PDB entry 8YU8 | X-ray diffraction, 1.95 A resolution | chains A and B

# Chain A
Protein: Peroxisome proliferator-activated receptor alpha
Organism: Homo sapiens
UniProt: Q07869 (PPARA_HUMAN); residue numbers follow UniProt; this construct covers 200-468
Amino-acid sequence (272 residues; row label = number of the first residue in the row):
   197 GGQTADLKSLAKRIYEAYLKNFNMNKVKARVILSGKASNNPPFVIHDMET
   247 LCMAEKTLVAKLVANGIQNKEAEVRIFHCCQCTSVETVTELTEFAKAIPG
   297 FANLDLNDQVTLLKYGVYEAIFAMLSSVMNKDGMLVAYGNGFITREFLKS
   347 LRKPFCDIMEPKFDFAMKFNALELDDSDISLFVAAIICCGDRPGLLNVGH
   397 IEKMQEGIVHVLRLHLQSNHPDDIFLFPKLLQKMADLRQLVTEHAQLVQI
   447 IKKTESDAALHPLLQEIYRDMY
Disordered / not traced: 197-203, 468
Sequence notes: expression tag (197-199)
Curated features (UniProtKB/Swiss-Prot):
  - binding site (indeglitazar): S280, Y314, Y464
  - site: L433 (Essential for heterodimerization with RXRA)
Residues lining bound ligands: A1LZ1 (6-(4-butoxycarbonylpiperazin-1-yl)-1-(4-fluorophenyl)-3-pentan-3-yl-pyrazolo[3,4-b]pyridine-4-carboxylic acid): M220, E269, I272, F273, C276, Q277, T279, S280, T283, Y314, I317, F318, M320, L321, V324, M330, L344, L347, F351, I354, M355, H440, L443, V444, I447, L456, L460, Y464

# Chain B
Protein: Peroxisome proliferator-activated receptor gamma coactivator 1-alpha
UniProt: Q9UBK2 (PRGC1_HUMAN); residues 135-156 here = UniProt positions 135-156
Amino-acid sequence (22 residues; each row starts with the number of its first residue):
   135 PQEAEEPSLLKKLLLAPANTQL
Disordered / not traced: 135-140, 152-156
Curated features (UniProtKB/Swiss-Prot):
  - motif: L144 to L148 (LXXLL motif)
  - modified residue: K146 (N6-acetyllysine)

# Chain A / chain B interface
Residue-residue contacts - 19 pairs, chain A then chain B:
  T285(A) with L147(B)
  T288(A) with L147(B)
  K292(A) with L147(B), hydrogen bond (side chain-backbone); L148(B), hydrogen bond (side chain-backbone); A150(B), hydrogen bond (side chain-backbone)
  F297(A) with L148(B), hydrophobic
  L302(A) with K145(B); L148(B), hydrophobic; L149(B), hydrophobic
  N303(A) with K145(B), hydrogen bond
  Q305(A) with L148(B)
  V306(A) with K145(B); L148(B), hydrophobic
  L309(A) with L148(B), hydrophobic
  P458(A) with L143(B)
  L459(A) with L143(B)
  E462(A) with S142(B), hydrogen bond; L143(B), hydrogen bond (side chain-backbone); L144(B), hydrogen bond (side chain-backbone)
Also at the interface, not in a pair above, chain A (16 interface residues in all): V284, E289, K310, I463

# Overview
16 residues of chain A face 8 of chain B across their interface; the contacts include 7 hydrogen bonds. Polar
contacts include K292(A)-L147(B), K292(A)-L148(B) and K292(A)-A150(B). Ligands of chain A: compound A1LZ1.
Curated annotation (UniProt) lists 3 indeglitazar-binding residues on chain A.
Chain A is Peroxisome proliferator-activated receptor alpha (Homo sapiens) and chain B is Peroxisome
proliferator-activated receptor gamma coactivator 1-alpha; the structure, Human PPAR alpha ligand binding
domain in complex with a 1H-pyrazolo[3,4-b]pyridine-derived compound, was determined by X-ray diffraction.
